PDB entry 7D76 | electron microscopy, 3.10 A resolution | chains A and R of the 4 polymer chains in the assembly

Chain A:
Molecule: Guanine nucleotide-binding protein G(o) subunit alpha
Source organism: Homo sapiens
Amino-acid sequence (226 residues; numbered 3 to 354; 126 numbers in that range are skipped by the numbering (no residue carries them; nothing is unmodelled there); the number before each row is that of its first residue):
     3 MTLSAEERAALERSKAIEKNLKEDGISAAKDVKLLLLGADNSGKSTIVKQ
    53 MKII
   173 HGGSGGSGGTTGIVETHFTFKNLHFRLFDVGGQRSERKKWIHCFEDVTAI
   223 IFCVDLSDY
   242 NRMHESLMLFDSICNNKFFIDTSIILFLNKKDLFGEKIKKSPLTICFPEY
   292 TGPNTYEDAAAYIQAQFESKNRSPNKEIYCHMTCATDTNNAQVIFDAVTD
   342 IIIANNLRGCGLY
Disordered / not traced: 3, 173-182
Glycans and other covalent adducts: palmitic acid (PLM) linked to Cys351
From the paper describing this entry:
  - post-translational modification sites: Cys351
  - mutagenesis - C351A, C351S: decreased signaling in response to GPR97
  - mutagenesis - C351A, C351S: unchanged signaling

Chain R:
Molecule: Adhesion G protein-coupled receptor G3; GPR97
Source organism: Homo sapiens
Amino-acid sequence (561 residues; row label = number of the first residue in the row; numbers below 1 keep their minus sign (Asp-11 is residue -11)):
   -11 DYKDDDDAKLQTMHHHHHHHHHHENLYFQGGTQEKPTEGPRNTCLGSNNM
    39 YDIFNLNDKALCFTKCRQSGSDSCNVENLQRYWLNYEAHLMKEGLTQKVN
    89 TPFLKALVQNLSTNTAEDFYFSLEPSQVPRQVMKDEDKPPDRVRLPKSLF
   139 RSLPGNRSVVRLAVTILDIGPGTLFKGPRLGLGDGSGVLNNRLVGLSVGQ
   189 MHVTKLAEPLEIVFSHQRPPPNMTLTCVFWDVTKGTTGDWSSEGCSTEVR
   239 PEGTVCCCDALAFFALLLRPTLDQSTVHILTRISQAGCGVSMIFLAFTII
   289 LYAFLRLSRERFKSEDAPKIHVALGGSLFLLNLAFLVNVGSGSKGSDAAC
   339 WARGAVFHYFLLCAFTWMGLEAFHLYLLAVRVFNTYFGHYFLKLSLVGWG
   389 LPALMVIGTGSANSYGLYTIRDRENRTSLELCWFREGTTMYALYITVHGY
   439 FLITFLFGMVVLALVVWKIFTLSRATAVKERGKNRKKVLTLLGLSSLVGV
   489 TWGLAIFTPLGLSTVYIFALFNSLQGVFICCWFTILYLPSQSTTVSSSTA
   539 RLDQAHSASQE
Disordered / not traced: -11 to 262, 528-549
Cystine bridges: Cys338-Cys420
Small-molecule neighbours: GXR ((8S,9R,10S,11S,13S,14S,16S,17R)-9-chloranyl-10,13,16-trimethyl-11,17-bis(oxidanyl)-17-(2-oxidanylethanoyl)-6,7,8,11,12,14,15,16-octahydrocyclopenta[a]phenanthren-3-one): Ser272, Phe323, Phe345, Leu349, Tyr406, Trp421, Trp490, Ala493, Ile494, Thr496, Leu498, Phe506, Ala507, Asn510
From the paper describing this entry:
  - binding site for GXR: Phe323, Phe345, Tyr406, Trp421, Trp490, Ile494, Leu498, Phe506, Asn510
  - mutagenesis - F345A, L363A, L363R, I494A, N510A: decreased signaling in response to GXR
  - contacts within the chain: Leu363-Leu450, Leu363-Leu479
  - mutagenesis - I517N: unchanged signaling in response to GXR
  - binding site for palmitic acid: His362, Leu363
  - mutagenesis - R297S, E298A, R299A, L460A: decreased signaling

Interface between chain A and chain R:
Residue-residue contacts (29; chain A residue first):
  Ile28(A) with Tyr374(R), hydrophobic
  Lys32(A) with Asn372(R)
  Asn194(A) with Asn372(R)
  Leu195(A) with Phe371(R), hydrophobic
  Glu309(A) with Arg469(R), salt bridge
  Glu318(A) with Arg469(R), salt bridge; Lys471(R), salt bridge
  Phe336(A) with Phe371(R), hydrophobic
  Asp337(A) with Ala463(R); Thr464(R)
  Thr340(A) with Phe371(R); Leu460(R)
  Asp341(A) with Asn472(R), hydrogen bond
  Ile343(A) with Val370(R), hydrophobic; Phe371(R), hydrophobic
  Ile344(A) with Val370(R), hydrophobic; Lys456(R); Ile457(R), hydrophobic; Leu460(R), hydrophobic
  Ala345(A) with Asn472(R)
  Asn347(A) with Leu366(R), hydrogen bond (side chain-backbone)
  Leu348(A) with Val476(R), hydrophobic
  Arg349(A) with Lys475(R)
  Gly350(A) with Leu524(R)
  Cys351(A) with Trp520(R)
  Gly352(A) with Leu524(R)
  Leu353(A) with Lys475(R); Thr478(R); Leu479(R), hydrophobic
Other interface residues (no listed pair), chain A (26 interface residues in all): Lys24, Asn316, Tyr320, Cys321, Ala338, Val339
Other interface residues (no listed pair), chain R (22 interface residues in all): Leu363, Ala367, Val466
The authors on this interface:
  - residue pairs: Leu363(R)-Leu348(A), Trp520(R)-Cys351(A)
  - interface residues, chain R: Val370(R), Phe371(R), Ala463(R), Thr464(R), Val466(R), Lys471(R), Asn472(R)

Summary:
26 residues of chain A face 22 of chain R across their interface, with 2 hydrogen bonds and 3 salt bridges.
Polar pairs include Glu309(A)-Arg469(R), Glu318(A)-Arg469(R) and Glu318(A)-Lys471(R). The authors report
contacts between Leu363(R) and Leu348(A) and Trp520(R) and Cys351(A). From the paper: a binding site for GXR
at Phe323(R), Phe345(R) and Tyr406(R) among others; F345A, L363A and L363R of chain R, among others, reduce
signaling in response to GXR; 12 substitutions were tested in all.
Chain A is Guanine nucleotide-binding protein G(o) subunit alpha and chain R is Adhesion G protein-coupled
receptor G3; GPR97, both from Homo sapiens; the structure, Cryo-EM structure of the beclomethasone-bound
adhesion receptor GPR97-Go complex, was determined by electron microscopy together with 7D77 from the same
study.
